8XGT - chains J and K of the 11 polymer chains in the assembly; structure by X-ray diffraction, 2.81 A resolution.

[Chain J (and K)]
Name: Glutaminyl-peptide cyclotransferase
Source organism: Homo sapiens
Notes: EC 2.3.2.5; chain K of this document is another copy of the same molecule, construct and numbering; everything in this record applies to it too
UniProtKB: Q16769 (QPCT_HUMAN); numbering as in UniProt (aligned over 33-361)
Chain sequence (329 residues; numbered 33 to 361; the number before each row is that of its first residue):
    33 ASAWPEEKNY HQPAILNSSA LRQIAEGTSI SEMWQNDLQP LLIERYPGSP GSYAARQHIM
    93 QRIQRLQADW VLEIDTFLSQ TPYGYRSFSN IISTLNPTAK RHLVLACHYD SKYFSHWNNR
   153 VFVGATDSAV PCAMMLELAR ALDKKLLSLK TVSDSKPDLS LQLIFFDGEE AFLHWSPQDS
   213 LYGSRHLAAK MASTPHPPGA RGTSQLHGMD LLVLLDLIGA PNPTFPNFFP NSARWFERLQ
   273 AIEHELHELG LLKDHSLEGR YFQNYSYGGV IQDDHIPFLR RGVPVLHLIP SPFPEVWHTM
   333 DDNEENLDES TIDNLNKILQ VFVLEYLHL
Disordered / not traced: 183-188
Metal / ion sites: Zn2+: Asp159, Glu202, His330 (together with A1D48)
Ligand contacts: A1D48 ((3Z)-3-(1H-benzimidazol-5-ylmethylidene)-4-oxidanyl-1H-indol-2-one): His140, Asp159, Glu201, Glu202, Trp207, Asp248, Leu249, Ile303, Gln304, Asp305, Ile321, Phe325, Trp329, His330
UniProt features mapped onto this chain:
  - active site (Proton acceptor): Glu201, Asp248
  - binding site (Zn(2+)): Asp159, Glu202, His330
  - glycosylation (N-linked (GlcNAc...) asparagine): Asn49, Asn296
  - natural variant: Arg54 (R54W: Lowers activity by approximately 30%)
  - mutagenesis: Lys144 (K144A: Lowers activity by approximately 40%), Phe146 (F146A: Lowers activity by approximately 30%), Ser160 (S160A: Reduces activity by about 50%; S160G: Reduces activity by 96%), Glu201 (E201D: Reduces activity by about 98%; E201L/Q: Abolishes activity), Trp207 (W207L: Greatly lowers activity), Asp248 (D248A: Reduces activity by 99%; D248Q: Abolishes activity), Gln304 (Q304L: Lowers activity by approximately 35%), Asp305 (D305A/E/L: Abolishes activity; D305N: Reduces activity by 99%), His319 (H319L: Reduces activity by 87%), Phe325 (F325A: Greatly lowers activity), Trp329 (W329A: Abolishes activity)

[How chain J and chain K interact]
Pairs across the interface (18; chain J residue first):
  Gly80(J) - Arg233(K)  hydrogen bond (backbone-side chain)
  Thr108(J) - Pro227(K)
  Phe109(J) - Ser225(K)
  Phe109(J) - Pro227(K)
  Leu110(J) - Ala224(K)
  Leu110(J) - Ser225(K)  hydrogen bond (backbone-backbone)
  Leu110(J) - Pro227(K)
  Leu110(J) - Ser236(K)
  Arg118(J) - Arg233(K)
  Ser119(J) - Ala232(K)
  Ser119(J) - Arg233(K)
  Ser225(J) - Phe109(K)
  Ser225(J) - Leu110(K)  hydrogen bond (backbone-backbone)
  Arg233(J) - Gly80(K)  hydrogen bond (side chain-backbone)
  Arg233(J) - Leu110(K)
  Arg233(J) - Tyr117(K)
  Arg233(J) - Arg118(K)
  Ser236(J) - Leu110(K)
Interface residues without a listed pair, chain J (15 interface residues in all): Tyr117, His218, Thr226, Ala232, Gly234, Thr235
Interface residues without a listed pair, chain K (15 interface residues in all): Ser119, His218, Gly234, Thr235

[Summary]
The chain J/chain K interface involves 15 residues from each chain, with 4 hydrogen bonds. Polar contacts
include Gly80(J)-Arg233(K) and Leu110(J)-Ser225(K). Chain J binds compound A1D48. UniProt lists active-site
residues Glu201(J) and Asp248(J), 3 Zn2+-binding residues and 11 mutagenesis sites on chain J.
Chain J and chain K are both Glutaminyl-peptide cyclotransferase (Homo sapiens); the structure, Crystal
structure of human secretory glutaminyl cyclase in complex with
(Z)-3-((1H-benzo[d]imidazol-5-yl)methylene)-4-hydroxyindolin-2-one, was determined by X-ray diffraction (same
publication as 8XFV, 8XGA, 8XGB and 8XGY).
